Entry 8G3B (electron microscopy, 3.50 A resolution); this record covers chains A and B of the 5 polymer chains in the assembly.

== Chain A ==
Molecule: Bacitracin export permease protein BceB
Source organism: Bacillus subtilis subsp. subtilis str. 168
Reference sequence: O34741 (BCEB_BACSU); numbering as in UniProt (aligned over 1-646)
Chain sequence (646 residues; each row starts with the number of its first residue):
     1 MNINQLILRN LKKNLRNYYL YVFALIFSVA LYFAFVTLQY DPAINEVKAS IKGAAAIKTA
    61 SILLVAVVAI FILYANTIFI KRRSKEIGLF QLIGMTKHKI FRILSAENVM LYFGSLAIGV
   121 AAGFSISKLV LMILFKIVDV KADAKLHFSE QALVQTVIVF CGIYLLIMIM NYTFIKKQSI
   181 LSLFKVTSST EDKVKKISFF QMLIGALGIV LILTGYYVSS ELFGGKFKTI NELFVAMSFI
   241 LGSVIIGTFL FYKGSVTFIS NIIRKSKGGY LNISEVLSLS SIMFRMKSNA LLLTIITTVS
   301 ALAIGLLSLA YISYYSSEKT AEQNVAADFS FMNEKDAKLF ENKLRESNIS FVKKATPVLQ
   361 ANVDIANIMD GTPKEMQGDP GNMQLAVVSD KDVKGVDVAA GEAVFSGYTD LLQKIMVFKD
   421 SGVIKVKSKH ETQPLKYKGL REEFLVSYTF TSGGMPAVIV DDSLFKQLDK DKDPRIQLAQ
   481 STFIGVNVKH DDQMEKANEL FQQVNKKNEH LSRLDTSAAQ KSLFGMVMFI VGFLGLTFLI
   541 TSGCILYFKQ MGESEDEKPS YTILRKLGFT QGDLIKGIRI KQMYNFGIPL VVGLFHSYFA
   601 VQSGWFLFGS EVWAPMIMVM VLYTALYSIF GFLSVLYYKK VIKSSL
Disordered / not traced: 184-194
Residues lining bound ligands: 6OU ([(2R)-1-[2-azanylethoxy(oxidanyl)phosphoryl]oxy-3-hexadecanoyloxy-propan-2-yl] (Z)-octadec-9-enoate): Lys12, Leu15, Arg16, Tyr19, Val22, Phe23, Ile26, Phe27, Ile540, Ile629, Phe630

== Chain B ==
Molecule: Bacitracin export ATP-binding protein BceA
Source organism: Bacillus subtilis subsp. subtilis str. 168
Reference sequence: O34697 (BCEA_BACSU); residues 2-253 here = UniProt positions 2-253
Chain sequence (261 residues; numbered -7 to 253; the number before each row is that of its first residue; numbers below 1 keep their minus sign (Met-7 is residue -7)):
    -7 MSGHHHHHHV ILEANKIRKS YGNKLNKQEV LKGIDIHIEK GEFVSIMGAS GSGKTTLLNV
    53 LSSIDQVSHG TIHINGNDMT AMKEKQLAEF RKQHLGFIFQ DYNLLDTLTV KENILLPLSI
   113 TKLSKKEANR KFEEVAKELG IYELRDKYPN EISGGQKQRT SAGRAFIHDP SIIFADEPTG
   173 ALDSKSASDL LNKLSQLNQK RNATIIMVTH DPVAASYCGR VIFIKDGQMY TQLNKGGQDR
   233 QTFFQDIMKT QGVLGGVQHE H
Disordered / not traced: -7 to 2, 247-253
Sequence notes: expression tag (-7 to 1)
Reported in the primary citation:
  - mutagenesis - Y13A: decreased catalytic activity

== Interface between chain A and chain B ==
Residue-residue contacts (28; chain A residue first):
  Arg264(A) - Tyr140(B)  hydrogen bond
  Lys267(A) - Lys117(B)  hydrogen bond (backbone-side chain)
  Gly268(A) - Glu104(B)
  Gly269(A) - Lys103(B)
  Gly269(A) - Glu104(B)
  Gly269(A) - Leu107(B)
  Tyr270(A) - Glu104(B)
  Tyr270(A) - Leu107(B)  hydrophobic
  Tyr270(A) - Leu110(B)  hydrogen bond (side chain-backbone)
  Tyr270(A) - Ser111(B)
  Tyr270(A) - Leu115(B)
  Tyr270(A) - Ser116(B)
  Tyr270(A) - Ala120(B)  hydrophobic
  Leu271(A) - Glu104(B)
  Leu271(A) - Leu108(B)
  Leu271(A) - Ser111(B)
  Asn272(A) - Ser111(B)
  Val276(A) - Leu100(B)  hydrophobic
  Ser280(A) - Thr99(B)
  Leu564(A) - Leu97(B)  hydrophobic
  Lys566(A) - Arg83(B)  hydrogen bond (backbone-side chain)
  Lys566(A) - Phe91(B)
  Lys566(A) - Asn95(B)
  Leu567(A) - Phe91(B)  hydrophobic
  Leu567(A) - Arg156(B)
  Gly568(A) - Lys84(B)  hydrogen bond (backbone-side chain)
  Phe569(A) - Lys84(B)
  Phe569(A) - Ile112(B)  hydrophobic
Other interface residues (no listed pair), chain A (17 interface residues in all): Lys195, Ile273, Ile563
Other interface residues (no listed pair), chain B (22 interface residues in all): Thr101, Lys114

== In short ==
17 residues of chain A and 22 residues of chain B are in contact, with 5 hydrogen bonds. Polar contacts
include Arg264(A)-Tyr140(B), Lys267(A)-Lys117(B) and Tyr270(A)-Leu110(B). Chain A binds compound 6OU. The
paper reports that Y13A of chain B reduces catalytic activity.
Here chain A is Bacitracin export permease protein BceB and chain B is Bacitracin export ATP-binding protein
BceA, both from Bacillus subtilis subsp. subtilis str. 168. Entry 8G3B (BceAB-S nucleotide free TM state 2)
was determined by electron microscopy (same publication as 8G3A, 8G3F, 8G3L, 8G4C and 8G4D).
